Entry 7V9J (electron microscopy, 8.00 A resolution (low resolution: residue-level contacts below are approximate; hydrogen-bond / salt-bridge calls are withheld)); this record covers chains Q and I of the 26 polymer chains in the assembly.

# Chain Q
Molecule: Histone H2A type 1-B/E
From: Homo sapiens
UniProtKB: P04908 (H2A1B_HUMAN); residues 0-129 here correspond to UniProt positions 1-130 (UniProt number = residue number + 1)
Chain sequence (130 residues; row label = number of the first residue in the row; numbering starts at 0):
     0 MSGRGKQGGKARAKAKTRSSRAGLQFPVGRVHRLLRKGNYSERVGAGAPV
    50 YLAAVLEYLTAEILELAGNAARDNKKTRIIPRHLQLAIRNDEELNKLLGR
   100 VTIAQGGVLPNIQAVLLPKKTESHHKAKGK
Not modelled in the structure: 0-9, 120-129
UniProt features mapped onto this chain:
  - modified residue: Ser1 (N-acetylserine), Arg3 (Citrulline), Lys5 (N6-(2-hydroxyisobutyryl)lysine), Lys9 (N6-(2-hydroxyisobutyryl)lysine), Lys13 (N6-(beta-hydroxybutyryl)lysine), Lys36 (N6-(2-hydroxyisobutyryl)lysine), Lys74 (N6-(2-hydroxyisobutyryl)lysine), Lys75 (N6-(2-hydroxyisobutyryl)lysine), Lys95 (N6-(2-hydroxyisobutyryl)lysine), Gln104 (N5-methylglutamine), Lys118 (N6-(2-hydroxyisobutyryl)lysine), Lys119 (N6-crotonyllysine), Thr120 (Phosphothreonine), Lys125 (N6-crotonyllysine)
  - cross-link (Glycyl lysine isopeptide (Lys-Gly)): Lys13 (interchain with G-Cter in ubiquitin), Lys15 (interchain with G-Cter in ubiquitin), Lys119 (interchain with G-Cter in ubiquitin)

# Chain I
Molecule: 408-nt DNA strand
From: Homo sapiens
Sequence (408 nucleotides; row label = number of the first residue in the row; numbers below 1 keep their minus sign (DT-2 is residue -2)):
    -2 TTAGGGTTAGGGTTAGGGTTAGGGTTAGGGTTAGGGTTAGGGTTAGGGTT
    48 AGGGTTAGGGTTAGGGTTAGGGTTAGGGTTAGGGTTAGGGTTAGGGTTAG
    98 GGTTAGGGTTAGGGTTAGGGTTAGGGTTAGGGTTAGGGTTAGGGTTAGGG
   148 TTAGGGTTAGGGTTAGGGTTAGGGTTAGGGTTAGGGTTAGGGTTAGGGTT
   198 AGGGTTAGGGTTAGGGTTAGGGTTAGGGTTAGGGTTAGGGTTAGGGTTAG
   248 GGTTAGGGTTAGGGTTAGGGTTAGGGTTAGGGTTAGGGTTAGGGTTAGGG
   298 TTAGGGTTAGGGTTAGGGTTAGGGTTAGGGTTAGGGTTAGGGTTAGGGTT
   348 AGGGTTAGGGTTAGGGTTAGGGTTAGGGTTAGGGTTAGGGTTAGGGTTAG
   398 GGTTAGGG
Not modelled in the structure: -2 to 0, 400-405

# Chain Q / chain I interface
Contacting residue pairs - 19 pairs, chain Q then chain I:
  Arg11(Q) with DG375(I)
  Thr16(Q) with DA378(I)
  Arg29(Q) with DG380(I)
  His31(Q) with DT370(I)
  Arg35(Q) with DT370(I)
  Glu41(Q) with DT370(I)
  Arg42(Q) with DG368(I); DG369(I); DT370(I)
  Val43(Q) with DG369(I); DT370(I)
  Gly44(Q) with DG369(I)
  Ala45(Q) with DG369(I)
  Lys75(Q) with DT389(I); DA390(I)
  Thr76(Q) with DT388(I); DT389(I)
  Arg77(Q) with DT388(I); DT389(I)
Other interface residues (no listed pair), chain I (11 interface residues in all): DT371, DG379

# Overview
13 residues of chain Q face 11 of chain I across their interface.
Here chain Q is Histone H2A type 1-B/E and chain I is a 408-nt DNA strand, both from Homo sapiens. Entry 7V9J
(Telomeric trinucleosome) was determined by electron microscopy together with 7V90, 7V96, 7V9C, 7V9K, 7V9S and
7VA4 from the same study.
